PDB entry 6Q69 | X-ray diffraction, 2.75 A resolution | chains B and D of the 4 polymer chains in the assembly

== Chain B (and D) ==
Name: Genome polyprotein
From: Porcine enterovirus 9
Notes: chain D of this document is another copy of the same molecule, construct and numbering; everything in this record applies to it too
UniProtKB: Q8QUZ8 (Q8QUZ8_PEV9U); residues 1-59 here correspond to UniProt positions 1414-1472 (UniProt number = residue number + 1413)
Sequence (59 residues; row label = number of the first residue in the row):
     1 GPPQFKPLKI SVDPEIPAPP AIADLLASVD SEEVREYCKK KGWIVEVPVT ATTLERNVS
Unresolved in the structure: 1-15, 59

== How chain B and chain D interact ==
Contacting residue pairs - 10 pairs, chain B then chain D:
  D24(B) - Y37(D)  hydrogen bond
  D24(B) - K41(D)  salt bridge
  L25(B) - Y37(D)  hydrogen bond (backbone-side chain)
  S28(B) - Y37(D)
  V29(B) - Y37(D)  hydrophobic
  Y37(B) - D24(D)  hydrogen bond
  Y37(B) - L25(D)  hydrophobic
  Y37(B) - S28(D)
  Y37(B) - V29(D)  hydrophobic
  K41(B) - D24(D)  salt bridge
Other interface residues (no listed pair), chain B (8 interface residues in all): E33, V34
Other interface residues (no listed pair), chain D (8 interface residues in all): E33, V34

== In short ==
Chain B and chain D each contribute 8 residues to their interface, with 3 hydrogen bonds and 2 salt bridges.
Among the polar pairs are D24(B)-K41(D), D24(B)-Y37(D) and L25(B)-Y37(D).
Both chains are Genome polyprotein (Porcine enterovirus 9). Entry 6Q69 (Crystal structure of porcine ACBD3
GOLD domain in complex with 3A protein of enterovirus-G1) was determined by X-ray diffraction together with
6Q67 and 6Q68 from the same study.
